4NII - chains A and B of the 3 polymer chains in the assembly; structure by X-ray diffraction, 1.62 A resolution.

# Chain A
Name: Alpha-ketoglutarate-dependent dioxygenase AlkB
From: Escherichia coli
Notes: EC 1.14.11.33
Reference sequence: P05050 (ALKB_ECOLI); residue numbers follow UniProt; this construct covers 12-216
Amino-acid sequence (205 residues; row label = number of the first residue in the row):
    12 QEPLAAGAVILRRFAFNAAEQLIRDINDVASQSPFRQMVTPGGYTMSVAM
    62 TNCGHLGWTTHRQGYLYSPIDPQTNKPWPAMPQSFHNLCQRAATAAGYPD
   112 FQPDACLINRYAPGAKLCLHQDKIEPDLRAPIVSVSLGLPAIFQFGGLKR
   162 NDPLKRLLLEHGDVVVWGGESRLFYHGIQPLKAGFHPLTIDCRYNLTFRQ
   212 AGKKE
Unresolved in the structure: 136-138, 215-216
Construct notes: engineered mutation Cys129 (Ser in P05050), Ile135 (Asp in P05050)
Metal / ion sites: Mn2+: His131, Asp133, His187 (together with 2-oxoglutaric acid)
Ligand contacts: 2-oxoglutaric acid (AKG): Leu118, Asn120, Tyr122, Leu128, His131, Asp133, Ser145, Phe154, Leu170, His187, Ile189, Arg204, Asn206, Thr208
Curated features (UniProtKB/Swiss-Prot):
  - binding site (substrate): Trp69, Tyr76 to Tyr78, Arg161
  - binding site (2-oxoglutarate): Asn120 to Tyr122, Arg204 to Arg210
  - binding site (Fe cation): His131, Asp133, His187
  - mutagenesis: Thr51 (T51A: Slightly reduced activity towards single-stranded DNA containing 1-methyladenine. Reduces affinity for undamaged DNA), Trp69 (W69A: Abolishes activity towards single-stranded DNA containing 1-methyladenine), Tyr76 (Y76A: Reduces affinity for damaged DNA and activity towards single-stranded DNA containing 1-methyladenine), Arg161 (R161A: No effect on enzyme activity. Decreases affinity for damaged DNA)

# Chain B
Molecule: 13-nt DNA strand
Sequence (13 nucleotides; row label = number of the first residue in the row):
     1 TAGGTAAXAXCGT
Unresolved in the structure: 1
Modified positions: 6MA (N6-methyl-deoxy-adenosine-5'-monophosphate) at position 8; 2YR (2'-deoxy-N-(2-sulfanylethyl)cytidine 5'-(dihydrogen phosphate)) at position 10

# Chain A / chain B interface
Contacting residue pairs - 28 pairs, chain A then chain B:
  Thr51(A) with DA7(B), hydrogen bond to the phosphate; DA9(B), sugar contact
  Pro52(A) with DA6(B), phosphate contact; DA7(B), phosphate contact
  Gly53(A) with DA7(B), hydrogen bond to the phosphate
  Tyr55(A) with DA9(B), phosphate contact; 2YR_10(B), sugar contact
  Met57(A) with 6MA_8(B), phosphate contact; DA9(B), phosphate contact
  Trp69(A) with 6MA_8(B), base contact
  Gly75(A) with DA6(B), phosphate contact
  Tyr76(A) with DA6(B), hydrogen bond to the phosphate; DA7(B), sugar contact; 6MA_8(B), hydrogen bond to the phosphate
  Tyr78(A) with 6MA_8(B), base contact
  Lys127(A) with 2YR_10(B), salt bridge to the phosphate
  Leu128(A) with 6MA_8(B), sugar contact; DA9(B), phosphate contact
  Cys129(A) with 6MA_8(B), sugar contact; DA9(B), hydrogen bond to the phosphate; 2YR_10(B), covalent bond
  Leu130(A) with 6MA_8(B), phosphate contact
  His131(A) with 6MA_8(B), hydrogen bond to the sugar
  Gln132(A) with 6MA_8(B), base contact
  Asp133(A) with 6MA_8(B), base contact
  Lys134(A) with 6MA_8(B), base contact
  Arg161(A) with DA9(B), base contact
  Arg210(A) with 6MA_8(B), base contact
Interface residues without a listed pair, chain A (23 interface residues in all): Thr56, Ser58, Met61, Leu118
Interface residues without a listed pair, chain B (6 interface residues in all): DT5

# Overview
Chain A and chain B form an interface of 23 and 6 residues respectively, with 1 covalent bond, 6 hydrogen
bonds and 1 salt bridge. Polar contacts include His131(A)-6MA_8(B), Thr51(A)-DA7(B) and Gly53(A)-DA7(B). Chain
A binds 2-oxoglutaric acid.
Chain A is Alpha-ketoglutarate-dependent dioxygenase AlkB (Escherichia coli) and chain B is a 13-nt DNA
strand; the structure, Crystal structure of AlkB D135I mutant protein with cofactors bound to dsDNA containing
m6A/A, was determined by X-ray diffraction (same publication as 4NID, 4NIG and 4NIH).
